PDB entry 8I57 | X-ray diffraction, 2.81 A resolution | chains A and B

# Chain A (and B)
Name: Sirohydrochlorin cobaltochelatase
Source organism: Methanocaldococcus jannaschii (strain ATCC 43067 / DSM 2661 / JAL-1 / JCM 10045 / NBRC 100440)
Notes: EC 4.99.1.3, 4.99.1.11; chain B of this document is another copy of the same molecule, construct and numbering; everything in this record applies to it too
Reference sequence: Q58380 (CFBA_METJA); residues 1-143 here = UniProt positions 1-143
Chain sequence (143 residues; row label = number of the first residue in the row):
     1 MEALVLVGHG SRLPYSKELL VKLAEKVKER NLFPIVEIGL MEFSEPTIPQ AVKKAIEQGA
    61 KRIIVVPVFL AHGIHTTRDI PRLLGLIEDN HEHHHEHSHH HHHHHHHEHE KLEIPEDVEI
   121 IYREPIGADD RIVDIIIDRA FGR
Unresolved in the structure: 89-111 (chain B: 88-111)
Residues lining bound ligands: UP3 (3,3',3'',3'''-[3,8,13,17-tetrakis(carboxymethyl)porphyrin-2,7,12,18-tetrayl]tetrapropanoic acid): His9, Gly10, Ser11, Arg12, Glu42, Phe43, Phe69, Leu70, Ala71, Gly73, Ile74, His75
Swiss-Prot annotation at these positions:
  - active site: His9 (Proton acceptor)
  - binding site (Co(2+)): His9, His75
  - binding site (Ni(2+)): His9, His75
  - binding site (substrate): Glu45, Leu70 to His75

# Interface between chain A and chain B
Pairs across the interface (97; chain A residue first):
  Leu6(A) - Ile136(B)  hydrophobic
  Leu13(A) - Gly73(B)
  Leu13(A) - Ile74(B)
  Leu13(A) - Thr77(B)
  Tyr15(A) - Ala71(B)
  Tyr15(A) - His72(B)
  Ser16(A) - Ala71(B)
  Leu19(A) - Leu70(B)  hydrophobic
  Leu19(A) - Ala71(B)  hydrophobic
  Leu19(A) - Gly127(B)
  Leu19(A) - Ala128(B)
  Lys22(A) - Ala128(B)
  Leu23(A) - Ala128(B)  hydrophobic
  Leu23(A) - Ile132(B)  hydrophobic
  Leu23(A) - Val133(B)  hydrophobic
  Leu23(A) - Ile136(B)  hydrophobic
  Lys26(A) - Ala128(B)  hydrogen bond (side chain-backbone)
  Lys26(A) - Asp130(B)  salt bridge
  Lys26(A) - Val133(B)
  Val27(A) - Val133(B)  hydrophobic
  Arg30(A) - Asp130(B)
  Arg30(A) - Val133(B)
  Arg30(A) - Asp134(B)  salt bridge
  Leu32(A) - Ile137(B)  hydrophobic
  Phe33(A) - Ala140(B)  hydrophobic
  Phe33(A) - Phe141(B)  hydrophobic
  Ile64(A) - Ala140(B)
  Val66(A) - Ile136(B)
  Val66(A) - Ala140(B)
  Val68(A) - Leu70(B)
  Val68(A) - Ile136(B)  hydrophobic
  Phe69(A) - Leu70(B)  hydrophobic
  Leu70(A) - Leu19(B)  hydrophobic
  Leu70(A) - Val68(B)
  Leu70(A) - Phe69(B)  hydrophobic
  Leu70(A) - Leu70(B)  hydrophobic
  Leu70(A) - Ile126(B)  hydrophobic
  Ala71(A) - Tyr15(B)
  Ala71(A) - Ser16(B)
  His72(A) - Tyr15(B)
  Gly73(A) - Leu13(B)
  Ile74(A) - Leu13(B)
  Thr77(A) - Leu13(B)
  Arg123(A) - Arg139(B)  hydrogen bond (side chain-backbone)
  Arg123(A) - Ala140(B)  hydrogen bond (side chain-backbone)
  Arg123(A) - Phe141(B)
  Arg123(A) - Gly142(B)
  Glu124(A) - Arg139(B)
  Pro125(A) - Arg139(B)  hydrogen bond (backbone-side chain)
  Ile126(A) - Ile135(B)  hydrophobic
  Ile126(A) - Arg139(B)  hydrogen bond (backbone-side chain)
  Gly127(A) - Leu19(B)
  Ala128(A) - Leu19(B)
  Ala128(A) - Lys22(B)
  Ala128(A) - Leu23(B)  hydrophobic
  Ala128(A) - Lys26(B)  hydrogen bond (backbone-side chain)
  Asp129(A) - Ile135(B)
  Asp129(A) - Arg139(B)  salt bridge
  Asp130(A) - Lys26(B)  salt bridge
  Asp130(A) - Arg30(B)
  Arg131(A) - Asp134(B)
  Arg131(A) - Ile135(B)
  Arg131(A) - Asp138(B)  salt bridge
  Ile132(A) - Leu23(B)  hydrophobic
  Ile132(A) - Ile132(B)  hydrophobic
  Ile132(A) - Ile135(B)  hydrophobic
  Val133(A) - Leu23(B)  hydrophobic
  Val133(A) - Lys26(B)
  Val133(A) - Val27(B)  hydrophobic
  Val133(A) - Arg30(B)
  Asp134(A) - Arg30(B)  salt bridge
  Asp134(A) - Arg131(B)
  Ile135(A) - Ile126(B)  hydrophobic
  Ile135(A) - Asp129(B)
  Ile135(A) - Arg131(B)
  Ile135(A) - Ile132(B)  hydrophobic
  Ile136(A) - Leu6(B)  hydrophobic
  Ile136(A) - Leu23(B)  hydrophobic
  Ile136(A) - Val66(B)  hydrophobic
  Ile136(A) - Val68(B)  hydrophobic
  Ile137(A) - Arg30(B)
  Ile137(A) - Leu32(B)  hydrophobic
  Asp138(A) - Arg131(B)  salt bridge
  Arg139(A) - Val66(B)
  Arg139(A) - Arg123(B)  hydrogen bond (backbone-side chain)
  Arg139(A) - Glu124(B)
  Arg139(A) - Pro125(B)  hydrogen bond (side chain-backbone)
  Arg139(A) - Ile126(B)  hydrogen bond (side chain-backbone)
  Arg139(A) - Asp129(B)  salt bridge
  Ala140(A) - Leu4(B)  hydrophobic
  Ala140(A) - Phe33(B)  hydrophobic
  Ala140(A) - Ile64(B)
  Ala140(A) - Val66(B)  hydrophobic
  Ala140(A) - Arg123(B)  hydrogen bond (backbone-side chain)
  Phe141(A) - Phe33(B)  hydrophobic
  Phe141(A) - Arg123(B)
  Gly142(A) - Arg123(B)
Also at the interface, not in a pair above, chain A (43 interface residues in all): Ser11
Also at the interface, not in a pair above, chain B (44 interface residues in all): Ser11

# Summary
43 residues of chain A face 44 of chain B across their interface; the contacts include 10 hydrogen bonds and 8
salt bridges. Polar pairs include Lys26(A)-Asp130(B), Arg30(A)-Asp134(B) and Asp129(A)-Arg139(B). Bound to
chain A: compound UP3.
Chain A and chain B are both Sirohydrochlorin cobaltochelatase (Methanocaldococcus jannaschii (strain ATCC
43067 / DSM 2661 / JAL-1 / JCM 10045 / NBRC 100440)); the structure, Uroporphyrin III (UPIII)-bound CfbA, was
determined by X-ray diffraction (same publication as 8IYU, 8I56 and 8I58).
